5UZG - chains B and A; structure by X-ray diffraction, 1.54 A resolution.

# Chain B (and A)
Name: AT27789p
Organism: Drosophila melanogaster
Notes: fragment: qRRM1 domain residues 45-141; chain A of this document is another copy of the same molecule, construct and numbering; everything in this record applies to it too
UniProt: Q9VGH5 (Q9VGH5_DROME); residues 45-141 here = UniProt positions 45-141
Sequence (101 residues; row label = number of the first residue in the row):
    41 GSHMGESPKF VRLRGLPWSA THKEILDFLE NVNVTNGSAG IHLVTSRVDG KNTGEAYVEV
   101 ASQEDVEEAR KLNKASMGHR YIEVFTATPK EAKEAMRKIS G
Unresolved in the structure: 41-47, 87-91, 137-141 (chain A: 41-47, 138-141)
Construct notes: expression tag (41-44)
What the authors report for this chain:
  - mutagenesis - Y97A: decreased stability
  - mutagenesis - W58A: unchanged binding to G-tract

# How chain B and chain A interact
Pairs across the interface (15):
  Gly55(B) - His119(A)
  Ser116(B) - Tyr121(A)
  Gly118(B) - Tyr121(A)  hydrogen bond (backbone-side chain)
  His119(B) - Arg54(A)
  His119(B) - Gly55(A)
  His119(B) - Arg120(A)
  His119(B) - Tyr121(A)  hydrogen bond (side chain-backbone)
  His119(B) - Glu123(A)  salt bridge
  Arg120(B) - His119(A)
  Arg120(B) - Arg120(A)
  Arg120(B) - Tyr121(A)
  Tyr121(B) - Lys114(A)  hydrogen bond (side chain-backbone)
  Tyr121(B) - His119(A)  hydrogen bond (backbone-backbone)
  Tyr121(B) - Tyr121(A)  hydrophobic
  Glu123(B) - His119(A)  salt bridge
Other interface residues (no listed pair), chain B (8 interface residues in all): Arg54
Other interface residues (no listed pair), chain A (8 interface residues in all): Ser116

# Overview
Chain B and chain A each contribute 8 residues to their interface; the contacts include 4 hydrogen bonds and 2
salt bridges. Polar pairs include His119(B)-Glu123(A), Gly118(B)-Tyr121(A) and His119(B)-Tyr121(A). The paper
reports that Y97A of chain B reduces stability; W58A of chain B leaves binding to G-tract unchanged.
Chain B and chain A are both AT27789p (Drosophila melanogaster); the structure, Crystal structure of Glorund
qRRM1 domain, was determined by X-ray diffraction, deposited together with 5UZN and 5UZM.
